Entry 8HXR (X-ray diffraction, 2.70 A resolution); this record covers chains A and C of the 4 polymer chains in the assembly.

== Chain A ==
Molecule: Nanobody2
Organism: Vicugna pacos
Notes: antibody fragment or engineered binder
Sequence (124 residues; row label = number of the first residue in the row):
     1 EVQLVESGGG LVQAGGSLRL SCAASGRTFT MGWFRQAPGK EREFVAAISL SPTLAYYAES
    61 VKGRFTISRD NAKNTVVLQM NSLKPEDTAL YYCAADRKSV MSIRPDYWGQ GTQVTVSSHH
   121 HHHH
Not modelled in the structure: 121-124
Disulfide bonds: Cys22-Cys93

== Chain C ==
Molecule: Tumor necrosis factor receptor superfamily member 17
UniProtKB: Q02223 (TNR17_HUMAN); residue numbers follow UniProt; this construct covers 1-54
Sequence (54 residues; each row starts with the number of its first residue):
     1 MLQMAGQCSQ NEYFDSLLHA CIPCQLRCSS NTPPLTCQRY CNASVTNSVK GTNA
Not modelled in the structure: 1-6, 45-54
Disulfide bonds: Cys8-Cys21, Cys24-Cys37, Cys28-Cys41
Curated features (UniProtKB/Swiss-Prot):
  - site: Gln3, Met4 (Breakpoint for translocation to form IL2/TNFRSF17 oncogene)
From the paper describing this entry:
  - post-translational modification sites: Asn42 (proposed by the authors, not directly observed)

== Chain A / chain C interface ==
Pairs across the interface - 24 pairs, chain A then chain C:
  Phe44(A) with Leu18(C); Ala20(C), hydrophobic
  Ser49(A) with Leu26(C)
  Pro52(A) with Gln25(C)
  Leu54(A) with Gln25(C)
  Tyr56(A) with Cys21(C); Ile22(C), hydrophobic; Leu26(C), hydrophobic
  Tyr57(A) with Ala20(C)
  Ala58(A) with His19(C); Ala20(C)
  Glu59(A) with Gln7(C); Phe14(C); His19(C), hydrogen bond (backbone-backbone)
  Ser99(A) with Leu26(C); Ser29(C); Ser30(C)
  Val100(A) with Tyr13(C); Ile22(C), hydrophobic; Leu26(C), hydrophobic; Arg27(C)
  Met101(A) with Leu18(C)
  Ile103(A) with Leu17(C), hydrophobic; Leu18(C), hydrophobic
Also at the interface, not in a pair above, chain A (13 interface residues in all): Phe29
Also at the interface, not in a pair above, chain C (15 interface residues in all): Pro23

== Overview ==
The interface between chain A and chain C involves 13 residues on one side and 15 on the other, with 1
hydrogen bond. The hydrogen-bonded pair Glu59(A)-His19(C) is a backbone contact. From the paper: a
modification site at Asn42(C).
Here chain A is Nanobody2 (Vicugna pacos) and chain C is Tumor necrosis factor receptor superfamily member 17.
Entry 8HXR (Nanobody2 in complex with human BCMA ECD) was determined by X-ray diffraction (same publication as
8HXQ).
